Entry 7WCD (electron microscopy, 3.30 A resolution); this record covers chains E and F of the 9 polymer chains in the assembly.

# Chain E
Name: Heavy chain
From: Homo sapiens
Chain sequence (238 residues; numbered 1 to 238; the number before each row is that of its first residue):
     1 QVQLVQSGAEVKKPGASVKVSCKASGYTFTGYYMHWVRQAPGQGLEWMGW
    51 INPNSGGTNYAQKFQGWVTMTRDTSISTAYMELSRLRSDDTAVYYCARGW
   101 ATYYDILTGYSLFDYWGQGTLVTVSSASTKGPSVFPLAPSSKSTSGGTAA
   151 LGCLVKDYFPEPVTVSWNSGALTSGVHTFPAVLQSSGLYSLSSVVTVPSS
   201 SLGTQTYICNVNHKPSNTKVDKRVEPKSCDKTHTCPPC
Disordered / not traced: 141-151, 226-238
Disulfide bonds: Cys22-Cys96, Cys153-Cys209

# Chain F
Name: Light chain
From: Homo sapiens
Chain sequence (214 residues; numbered 2 to 215; the number before each row is that of its first residue):
     2 SALTQPASVSGSPGQSITISCTGTSSDVGSYNLVSWYQQHPGKAPKLMIY
    52 EVSKRPSGVSNRFSGSKSGNTASLTISGLQAEDEADYYCCSYAGSSTPHV
   102 VFGGGTKLTVLGQPKAAPSVTLFPPSSEELQANKATLVCLISDFYPGAVT
   152 VAWKADSSPVKAGVETTTPSKQSNNKYAASSYLSLTPEQWKSHRSYSCQV
   202 THEGSTVEKTVAPT
Disulfide bonds: Cys22-Cys90, Cys140-Cys199

# How chain E and chain F interact
Pairs across the interface (53; chain E residue first):
  Gln39(E) - Gln40(F)  hydrogen bond
  Gln39(E) - Tyr89(F)
  Gln43(E) - Tyr89(F)  hydrogen bond (backbone-side chain)
  Gly44(E) - Tyr89(F)
  Leu45(E) - Tyr89(F)
  Leu45(E) - Phe103(F)  hydrophobic
  Trp47(E) - His100(F)
  Trp47(E) - Val101(F)
  Asn59(E) - Pro99(F)  hydrogen bond (side chain-backbone)
  Tyr95(E) - Pro46(F)
  Tyr110(E) - Leu34(F)  hydrophobic
  Tyr110(E) - Glu52(F)
  Ser111(E) - Leu48(F)
  Ser111(E) - Tyr51(F)
  Ser111(E) - Glu52(F)
  Leu112(E) - Tyr38(F)  hydrogen bond (backbone-side chain)
  Phe113(E) - Tyr38(F)
  Phe113(E) - Phe103(F)  hydrophobic
  Asp114(E) - Leu48(F)
  Trp116(E) - Pro46(F)
  Gly117(E) - Ala45(F)
  Phe135(E) - Glu129(F)
  Phe135(E) - Lys135(F)
  Pro136(E) - Ser127(F)  hydrogen bond (backbone-side chain)
  Pro136(E) - Glu129(F)
  Leu137(E) - Phe124(F)  hydrophobic
  Leu137(E) - Pro125(F)
  Leu154(E) - Glu130(F)
  Lys156(E) - Lys135(F)
  Lys156(E) - Thr137(F)
  His177(E) - Gln173(F)
  His177(E) - Ala179(F)
  Phe179(E) - Leu141(F)  hydrophobic
  Phe179(E) - Ile142(F)
  Phe179(E) - Ser143(F)
  Phe179(E) - Ala179(F)  hydrophobic
  Phe179(E) - Ala180(F)
  Phe179(E) - Ser181(F)
  Pro180(E) - Ser171(F)
  Val182(E) - Glu166(F)
  Val182(E) - Thr168(F)
  Val182(E) - Ser181(F)
  Val182(E) - Tyr183(F)  hydrophobic
  Ser190(E) - Tyr183(F)
  Leu191(E) - Tyr183(F)
  Ser192(E) - Val139(F)
  Ser192(E) - Leu141(F)
  Ser192(E) - Ser181(F)
  Ser192(E) - Tyr183(F)  hydrogen bond
  Val194(E) - Phe124(F)  hydrophobic
  Val194(E) - Leu141(F)  hydrophobic
  Lys222(E) - Glu129(F)  salt bridge
  Arg223(E) - Glu129(F)  salt bridge
Interface residues without a listed pair, chain E (36 interface residues in all): Gln62, Trp100, Ala138, Pro139, Ser140, Gly152, Gln184
Interface residues without a listed pair, chain F (37 interface residues in all): Cys91, Tyr93, Thr98, Leu123, Ala133

# Summary
The interface between chain E and chain F involves 36 residues on one side and 37 on the other; the contacts
include 6 hydrogen bonds and 2 salt bridges. Polar pairs include Lys222(E)-Glu129(F), Arg223(E)-Glu129(F) and
Gln39(E)-Gln40(F).
Chain E is Heavy chain and chain F is Light chain, both from Homo sapiens; the structure, Cryo EM structure of
SARS-CoV-2 spike in complex with TAU-2212 mAbs in conformation 4, was determined by electron microscopy (same
publication as 7WBZ).
